8X2U - chains B and K of the 20 polymer chains in the assembly; structure by electron microscopy, 3.57 A resolution.

== Chain B (and K) ==
Molecule: DnaJ homolog subfamily B member 13
Organism: Mus musculus
Notes: chain K of this document is another copy of the same molecule, construct and numbering; everything in this record applies to it too
UniProtKB: Q80Y75 (DJB13_MOUSE); residue numbers follow UniProt; this construct covers 1-316
Amino-acid sequence (349 residues; numbered -32 to 316; the number before each row is that of its first residue; numbers below 1 keep their minus sign (Met-32 is residue -32)):
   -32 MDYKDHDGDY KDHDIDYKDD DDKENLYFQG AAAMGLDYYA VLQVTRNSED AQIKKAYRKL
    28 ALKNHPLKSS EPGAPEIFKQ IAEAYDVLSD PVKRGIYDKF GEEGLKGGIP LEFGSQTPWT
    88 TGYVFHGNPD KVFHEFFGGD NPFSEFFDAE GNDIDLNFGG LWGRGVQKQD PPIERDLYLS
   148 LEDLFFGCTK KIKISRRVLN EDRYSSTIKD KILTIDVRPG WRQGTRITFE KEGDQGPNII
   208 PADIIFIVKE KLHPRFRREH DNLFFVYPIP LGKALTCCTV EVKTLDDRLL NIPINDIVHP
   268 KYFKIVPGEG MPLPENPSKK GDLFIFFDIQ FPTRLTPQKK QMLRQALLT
Unresolved in the structure: -32 to 135
Construct notes: initiating methionine (-32); expression tag (-31 to 0)
From the paper describing this entry:
  - self-association interface (contacts with another copy of this molecule): Met309
  - disease-associated variants - M278R: decreased stability (proposed by the authors, not directly observed)
  - disease-associated variants - M309I: decreased stability (citing earlier work)

== How chain B and chain K interact ==
Contacting residue pairs (58; chain B residue first):
  Leu238(B) with Leu242(K), hydrophobic; Phe298(K), hydrophobic; Leu314(K), hydrophobic
  Gly239(B) with Leu314(K); Leu315(K)
  Lys240(B) with Leu315(K)
  Leu242(B) with Leu238(K), hydrophobic; Phe298(K), hydrophobic; Pro299(K); Leu302(K); Leu310(K), hydrophobic; Leu314(K), hydrophobic
  Thr243(B) with Lys307(K); Leu310(K); Arg311(K), hydrogen bond (backbone-side chain)
  Ile264(B) with Pro299(K); Thr300(K); Arg301(K); Leu302(K), hydrophobic
  Val265(B) with Phe298(K)
  His266(B) with Ile296(K); Phe298(K)
  Pro267(B) with Phe298(K)
  Ile296(B) with Phe298(K), hydrophobic
  Phe298(B) with Leu238(K), hydrophobic; Leu242(K), hydrophobic; Val265(K); His266(K); Pro267(K); Ile296(K), hydrophobic; Phe298(K), hydrophobic
  Pro299(B) with Leu242(K), hydrophobic; Ile264(K); Leu314(K), hydrophobic
  Thr300(B) with Ile264(K)
  Arg301(B) with Ile264(K)
  Leu302(B) with Leu242(K); Ile264(K), hydrophobic
  Lys306(B) with Ala313(K); Thr316(K), hydrogen bond (side chain-backbone)
  Met309(B) with Met309(K); Ala313(K), hydrophobic
  Leu310(B) with Leu242(K), hydrophobic; Ala313(K), hydrophobic; Leu314(K), hydrophobic
  Arg311(B) with Thr243(K), hydrogen bond; Cys244(K), hydrogen bond (side chain-backbone)
  Ala313(B) with Lys306(K); Met309(K), hydrophobic; Leu310(K), hydrophobic
  Leu314(B) with Leu238(K); Gly239(K); Leu242(K), hydrophobic; Pro299(K), hydrophobic
  Leu315(B) with Leu238(K); Gly239(K); Lys240(K)
  Thr316(B) with Lys306(K), hydrogen bond (backbone-side chain)
Other interface residues (no listed pair), chain B (26 interface residues in all): Pro237, Cys244, Lys307
Other interface residues (no listed pair), chain K (26 interface residues in all): Pro237

== In short ==
Chain B and chain K each contribute 26 residues to their interface; the contacts include 5 hydrogen bonds.
Among the polar pairs are Thr243(B)-Arg311(K), Lys306(B)-Thr316(K) and Arg311(B)-Cys244(K). The paper reports
that M278R and M309I of chain B reduce stability; a self-association interface involving Met309(B).
Both chains are DnaJ homolog subfamily B member 13 (Mus musculus). Entry 8X2U (Radial spoke head-neck dimer)
was determined by electron microscopy, deposited together with 8WZB.
